5M3J - chains C and R of the 6 polymer chains in the assembly; structure by X-ray diffraction, 3.50 A resolution.

# Chain C
Protein: Polymerase basic protein 2
Organism: Influenza B virus
UniProt: Q5V8X3 (Q5V8X3_9INFB); numbering as in UniProt (aligned over 1-770)
Amino-acid sequence (798 residues; numbered -8 to 789; the number before each row is that of its first residue; numbers below 1 keep their minus sign (Gly-8 is residue -8)):
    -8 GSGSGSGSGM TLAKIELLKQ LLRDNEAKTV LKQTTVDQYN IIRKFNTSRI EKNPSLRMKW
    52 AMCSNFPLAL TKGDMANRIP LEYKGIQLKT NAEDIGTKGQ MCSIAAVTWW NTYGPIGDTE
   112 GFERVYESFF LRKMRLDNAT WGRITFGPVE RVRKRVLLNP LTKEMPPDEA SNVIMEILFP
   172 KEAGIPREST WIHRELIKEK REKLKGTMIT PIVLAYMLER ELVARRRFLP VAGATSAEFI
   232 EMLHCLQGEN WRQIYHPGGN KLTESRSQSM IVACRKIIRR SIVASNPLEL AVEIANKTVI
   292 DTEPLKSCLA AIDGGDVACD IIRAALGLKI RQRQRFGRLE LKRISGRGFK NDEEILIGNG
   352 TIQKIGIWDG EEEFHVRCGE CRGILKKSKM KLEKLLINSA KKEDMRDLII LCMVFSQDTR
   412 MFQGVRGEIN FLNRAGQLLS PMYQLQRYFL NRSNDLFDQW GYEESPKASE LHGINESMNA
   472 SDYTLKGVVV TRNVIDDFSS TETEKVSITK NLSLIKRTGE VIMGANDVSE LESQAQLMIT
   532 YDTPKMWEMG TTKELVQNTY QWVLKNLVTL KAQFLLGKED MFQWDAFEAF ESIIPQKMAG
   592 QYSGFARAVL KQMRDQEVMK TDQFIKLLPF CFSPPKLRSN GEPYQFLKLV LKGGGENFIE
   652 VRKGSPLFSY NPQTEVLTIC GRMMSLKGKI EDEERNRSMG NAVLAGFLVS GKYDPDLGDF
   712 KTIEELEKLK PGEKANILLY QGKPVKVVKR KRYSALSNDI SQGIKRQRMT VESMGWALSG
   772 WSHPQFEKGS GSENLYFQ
Not modelled in the structure: -8 to 0, 486-495, 741-789
Differences from the reference sequence: expression tag (-8 to 0, 771-789)

# Chain R
Molecule: 14-nt RNA strand
Sequence (14 nucleotides; each row starts with the number of its first residue):
     1 UAUACCUCUG CUUC

# Interface between chain C and chain R
Contacting residue pairs (9; chain C residue first):
  Thr38(C) with U12(R), hydrogen bond to the base
  Ser39(C) with U12(R), base contact
  Arg40(C) with C11(R), base contact; U12(R), hydrogen bond to the base; U13(R), hydrogen bond to the base
  Glu42(C) with C11(R), base contact
  Arg48(C) with C11(R), salt bridge to the phosphate
  Trp51(C) with G10(R), hydrogen bond to the sugar; C11(R), phosphate contact
Interface residues without a listed pair, chain C (7 interface residues in all): Ile41

# Overview
7 residues of chain C face 4 of chain R across their interface; the contacts include 4 hydrogen bonds and 1
salt bridge. Polar pairs include Thr38(C)-U12(R), Arg40(C)-U12(R) and Arg40(C)-U13(R).
Here chain C is Polymerase basic protein 2 (Influenza B virus) and chain R is a 14-nt RNA strand. Entry 5M3J
(Influenza B polymerase bound to four heptad repeats of serine 5 phosphorylated Pol II CTD) was determined by
X-ray diffraction.
